PDB entry 3QOL | X-ray diffraction, 1.90 A resolution | chain A

Chain A:
Molecule: Thermonuclease
From: Staphylococcus aureus
Notes: EC 3.1.31.1; fragment: deletion
Reference sequence: P00644 (NUC_STAAU); residues 1-149 here correspond to UniProt positions 41-189 (UniProt number = residue number + 40)
Sequence (143 residues; each row starts with the number of its first residue; note: 6 numbers in that range are skipped by the numbering (no residue carries them; nothing is unmodelled there)):
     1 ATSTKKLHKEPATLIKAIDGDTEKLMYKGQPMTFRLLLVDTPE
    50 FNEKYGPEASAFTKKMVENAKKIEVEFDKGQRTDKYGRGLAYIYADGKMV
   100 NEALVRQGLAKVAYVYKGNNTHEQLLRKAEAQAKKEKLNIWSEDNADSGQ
Disordered / not traced: 1-6, 142-149
Differences from the reference sequence: engineered mutation E23 (Val63 in P00644), F50 (Gly90 in P00644), N51 (Val91 in P00644), G117 (Pro157 in P00644), L124 (His164 in P00644), A128 (Ser168 in P00644)
Ion coordination: Ca2+: D21, D40, T41, E43 (together with thymidine-3',5'-diphosphate)
Residues lining bound ligands: thymidine-3',5'-diphosphate (THP): D21, R35, L36, L37, D40, E43, Q80, D83, K84, Y85, R87, L89, Y113, Y115
What the authors report for this chain:
  - mutagenesis - V23E (7.0 kcal/mol): decreased stability (citing earlier work)
  - mutagenesis - V23E/L36K (9.3 kcal/mol): decreased stability

Summary:
Chain A binds thymidine-3',5'-diphosphate. D21, D40, T41 and E43 coordinate Ca2+. From the paper: V23E and
V23E/L36K reduce stability.
Chain A is Thermonuclease (Staphylococcus aureus); the structure, Crystal structure of Staphylococcal nuclease
variant D+PHS/V23E at pH 6, was determined by X-ray diffraction together with 3NHH from the same study.
